PDB entry 2RC7 | X-ray diffraction, 1.58 A resolution | chain A

[Chain A]
Molecule: Glutamate [NMDA] receptor subunit 3A
From: Rattus norvegicus
UniProtKB: Q9R1M7 (NMD3A_RAT); the construct has insertions or renumbered stretches relative to UniProt, so the offset changes along the chain: 3-152 = UniProt 511-660; 155-294 = UniProt 776-915
Chain sequence (294 residues; numbered 1 to 294; the number before each row is that of its first residue):
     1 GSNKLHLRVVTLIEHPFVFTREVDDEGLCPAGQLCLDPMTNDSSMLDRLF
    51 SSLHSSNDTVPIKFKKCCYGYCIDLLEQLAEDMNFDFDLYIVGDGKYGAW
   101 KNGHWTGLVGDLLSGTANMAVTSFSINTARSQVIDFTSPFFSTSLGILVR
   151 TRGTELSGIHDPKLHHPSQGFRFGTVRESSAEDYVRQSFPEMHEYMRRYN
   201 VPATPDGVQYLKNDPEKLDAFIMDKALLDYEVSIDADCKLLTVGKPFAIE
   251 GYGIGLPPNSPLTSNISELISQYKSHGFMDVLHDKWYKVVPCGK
Disordered / not traced: 1-3, 288-294
Differences from the reference sequence: expression tag (1-2)
Cystine bridges: C29-C67, C35-C68
Swiss-Prot annotation at these positions:
  - binding site (glycine): S123, S125, R130, S180, D224
  - binding site (D-serine): S125, R130, S180, A181, D224
  - glycosylation (N-linked (GlcNAc...) asparagine): N41, N57, N265
What the authors report for this chain:
  - binding site for glycine: Y97, S123, S125, R130, S180, D224
  - contacts within the chain: K101-E182 (salt bridge), T106-E178 (hydrogen bond), N127-S180, S125-S180 (hydrogen bond), S180-E250 (hydrogen bond), N127-D183 (hydrogen bond), E14-T204 (hydrogen bond), S180-D224 (water-mediated contact), D224-Y252 (hydrogen bond), A226-Y287 (hydrogen bond)
  - contacts within the chain: R8-D47 (salt bridge), E14-Y97 (hydrogen bond) (from molecular simulation)

[In short]
Curated annotation (UniProt) lists 5 glycine-binding residues and 5 D-serine-binding residues. The paper
reports a binding site for glycine at Y97, S123 and S125 among others; contacts within the chain involving
C29, C67 and C35 among others.
Chain A is Glutamate [NMDA] receptor subunit 3A (Rattus norvegicus); the structure, Crystal structure of the
NR3A ligand binding core complex with glycine at 1.58 Angstrom resolution, was determined by X-ray diffraction
(same publication as 2RC8, 2RC9, 2RCA and 2RCB).
